6ACW - chains A and C of the 3 polymer chains in the assembly; structure by electron microscopy, 4.00 A resolution.

# Chain A
Protein: VP1
Organism: Coxsackievirus A10
Reference sequence: A0A1V0FT21 (A0A1V0FT21_9ENTO); residues 1-298 here correspond to UniProt positions 565-862 (UniProt number = residue number + 564)
Sequence (298 residues; each row starts with the number of its first residue):
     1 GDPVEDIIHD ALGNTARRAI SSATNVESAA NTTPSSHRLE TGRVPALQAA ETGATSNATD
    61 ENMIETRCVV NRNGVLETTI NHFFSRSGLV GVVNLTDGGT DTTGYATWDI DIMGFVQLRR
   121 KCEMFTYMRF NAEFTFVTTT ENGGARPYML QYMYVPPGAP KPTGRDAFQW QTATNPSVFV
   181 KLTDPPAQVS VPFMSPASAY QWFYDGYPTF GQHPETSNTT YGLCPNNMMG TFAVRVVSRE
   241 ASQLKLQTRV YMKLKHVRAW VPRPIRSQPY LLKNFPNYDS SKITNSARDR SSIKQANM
Disordered / not traced: 1-75, 98-102, 142-145, 210-218, 281-282, 297-298

# Chain C
Protein: VP3
Organism: Coxsackievirus A10
Reference sequence: A0A1V0FT21 (A0A1V0FT21_9ENTO); residues 1-240 here correspond to UniProt positions 325-564 (UniProt number = residue number + 324)
Sequence (240 residues; numbered 1 to 240; the number before each row is that of its first residue):
     1 GIPAELRPGT NQFLTTDDGT AAPILPGFTP TPTIHIPGEV HSLLELCRVE TILEVNNTTE
    61 ATGLTRLLIP VSSQNKADEL CAAFMVDPGR IGPWQSTLVG QICRYYTQWS GSLKVTFMFT
   121 GSFMATGKML VAYSPPGSAQ PANRETAMLG THVIWDFGLQ SSVSLVIPWI SNTHFRTAKT
   181 GGNYDYYTAG VVTLWYQTNY VVPPETPGEA YIIAMGAAQD NFTLKICKDT DEVTQQAVLQ
Disordered / not traced: 1, 173-188, 232-240

# Chain A / chain C interface
Contacting residue pairs (80; chain A residue first):
  Glu77(A) with Tyr106(C), hydrogen bond (backbone-side chain); Lys225(C); Ile226(C), hydrogen bond (side chain-backbone)
  Thr78(A) with Ser42(C); Leu43(C), hydrogen bond (backbone-backbone); Tyr106(C); Leu224(C)
  Thr79(A) with His41(C); Ser42(C)
  Ile80(A) with His41(C), hydrogen bond (backbone-backbone)
  His82(A) with Cys227(C)
  Phe83(A) with Leu43(C), hydrophobic; Tyr106(C)
  Arg86(A) with Cys227(C), hydrogen bond
  Ser87(A) with Thr15(C), hydrogen bond (side chain-backbone)
  Gln117(A) with Asp229(C); Thr230(C)
  Arg120(A) with Gln101(C), hydrogen bond; Tyr105(C), hydrogen bond; Thr230(C), hydrogen bond
  Lys121(A) with Tyr105(C)
  Arg129(A) with Thr31(C), hydrogen bond (side chain-backbone)
  Glu133(A) with Ala21(C), hydrogen bond (side chain-backbone)
  Thr135(A) with Phe13(C)
  Tyr154(A) with Ile24(C), hydrophobic
  Pro176(A) with Ile24(C), hydrophobic
  Pro185(A) with Asn11(C)
  Gln188(A) with Gly19(C); Ala21(C)
  Val189(A) with Ala21(C); Ile24(C), hydrophobic
  Ser190(A) with Ala21(C); Ala22(C), hydrogen bond (backbone-backbone); Pro23(C); Ile24(C), hydrogen bond (backbone-backbone)
  Phe193(A) with Phe28(C); Thr31(C)
  Met194(A) with Leu25(C), hydrophobic
  Ser195(A) with Thr31(C)
  Pro196(A) with Thr31(C)
  Ala197(A) with Thr31(C), hydrogen bond (backbone-side chain)
  Ser198(A) with Thr33(C); Ile36(C)
  Lys253(A) with Asp17(C), hydrogen bond (side chain-backbone)
  Arg258(A) with Glu39(C), salt bridge
  Ala259(A) with Glu39(C); Val40(C), hydrogen bond (backbone-backbone)
  Trp260(A) with Ile36(C), hydrogen bond (side chain-backbone); Gly38(C); Glu39(C)
  Val261(A) with Pro37(C); Gly38(C), hydrogen bond (backbone-backbone)
  Pro262(A) with Val40(C), hydrophobic; Leu46(C), hydrophobic
  Ile265(A) with Gln101(C)
  Asn285(A) with Arg66(C), hydrogen bond
  Ser286(A) with Glu54(C), hydrogen bond; Gln95(C); Ser96(C)
  Ala287(A) with Glu54(C); Arg66(C), hydrogen bond (backbone-side chain); Gly92(C); Gln95(C)
  Arg288(A) with Asn57(C); Ile91(C); Gln95(C)
  Asp289(A) with Asn57(C); Thr58(C); Thr59(C); Arg66(C), salt bridge
  Arg290(A) with Val55(C); Asn57(C), hydrogen bond (backbone-backbone); Ala83(C), hydrogen bond (side chain-backbone); Phe84(C)
  Ser291(A) with Thr58(C)
  Ile293(A) with Pro70(C); Ala83(C)
  Lys294(A) with Leu80(C)
  Ala296(A) with Phe84(C), hydrophobic; Met85(C)
Also at the interface, not in a pair above, chain A (49 interface residues in all): Phe125, Val191, Pro192, Tyr251, Lys255, Gln295
Also at the interface, not in a pair above, chain C (61 interface residues in all): Thr16, Asp18, Thr20, Pro30, Pro32, Ile34, Leu44, Asn56, Ile69, Glu79, Cys81, Ala82, Pro93, Gln140, Val191

# Summary
49 residues of chain A face 61 of chain C across their interface, with 23 hydrogen bonds and 2 salt bridges.
Polar contacts include Arg258(A)-Glu39(C), Asp289(A)-Arg66(C) and Glu77(A)-Tyr106(C).
Chain A is VP1 and chain C is VP3, both from Coxsackievirus A10; the structure, The structure of CVA10 virus
procapsid particle, was determined by electron microscopy, deposited together with 6ACU, 6ACY, 6ACZ, 6AD0 and
6AD1.
